PDB entry 4OAH | X-ray diffraction, 2.00 A resolution | chains A and C

Chain A (and C):
Protein: Mitochondrial dynamic protein MID51
Source organism: Mus musculus
Notes: fragment: Cytosolic domain; chain C of this document is another copy of the same molecule, construct and numbering; everything in this record applies to it too
Reference sequence: Q8BGV8 (MID51_MOUSE); residues 134-463 here = UniProt positions 134-463
Amino-acid sequence (335 residues; numbered 129 to 463; the number before each row is that of its first residue):
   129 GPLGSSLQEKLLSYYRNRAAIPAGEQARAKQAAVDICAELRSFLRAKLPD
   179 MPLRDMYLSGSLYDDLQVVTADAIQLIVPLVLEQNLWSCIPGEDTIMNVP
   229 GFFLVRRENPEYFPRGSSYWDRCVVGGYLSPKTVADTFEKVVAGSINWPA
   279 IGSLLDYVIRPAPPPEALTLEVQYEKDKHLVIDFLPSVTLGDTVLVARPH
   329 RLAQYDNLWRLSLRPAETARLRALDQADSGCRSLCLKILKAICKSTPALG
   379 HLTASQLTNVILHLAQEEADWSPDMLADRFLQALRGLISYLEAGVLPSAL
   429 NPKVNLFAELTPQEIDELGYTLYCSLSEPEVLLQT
Not modelled in the structure: 129-133 (chain C: 129-133, 291-293)
Differences from the reference sequence: expression tag (129-133); engineered mutation A201 (His in Q8BGV8)
Curated features (UniProtKB/Swiss-Prot):
  - region (Important for interaction with DNM1L): A160 to R169, R234 to R243
  - binding site (ADP): S187, S189, S340, R342, K368
  - mutagenesis: S189 (S189A: Abolishes ADP binding), R234 to N237 (Abolishes interaction with DNM1L), E239 to R243 (Impairs interaction with DNM1L), V253 to G255 (Impairs interaction with DNM1L), K368 (K368A: Mildly reduces affinity for ADP)
From the paper describing this entry:
  - binding site for sulfate ion: R169

Chain A / chain C interface:
Contacting residue pairs (43):
  L172(A) - R182(C)  hydrogen bond (backbone-side chain)
  R173(A) - R182(C)
  R173(A) - Y185(C)
  K175(A) - R182(C)  hydrogen bond (backbone-side chain)
  L176(A) - R182(C)  hydrogen bond (backbone-side chain)
  P177(A) - T317(C)
  P177(A) - G319(C)
  D178(A) - V209(C)
  D178(A) - L210(C)
  M179(A) - R182(C)
  M179(A) - V209(C)
  P180(A) - V209(C)
  L181(A) - R182(C)  hydrogen bond (backbone-side chain)
  R182(A) - L172(C)  hydrogen bond (side chain-backbone)
  R182(A) - L176(C)  hydrogen bond (side chain-backbone)
  R182(A) - M179(C)  hydrogen bond (side chain-backbone)
  R182(A) - L181(C)  hydrogen bond (side chain-backbone)
  R182(A) - D183(C)
  D183(A) - R169(C)
  D183(A) - D183(C)  hydrogen bond (backbone-side chain)
  Y185(A) - R173(C)
  V209(A) - P177(C)
  V209(A) - M179(C)
  V209(A) - P180(C)  hydrophobic
  L210(A) - P177(C)
  L210(A) - D178(C)
  E211(A) - D178(C)
  Q212(A) - D178(C)  hydrogen bond (backbone-backbone)
  Q212(A) - R250(C)  hydrogen bond
  Y240(A) - P242(C)
  F241(A) - R243(C)
  F241(A) - G244(C)
  F241(A) - S245(C)
  P242(A) - Y240(C)  hydrophobic
  P242(A) - F241(C)  hydrophobic
  G244(A) - N213(C)  hydrogen bond (backbone-side chain)
  G244(A) - F241(C)
  S245(A) - E211(C)
  S245(A) - L214(C)
  S245(A) - F241(C)
  S245(A) - S245(C)
  T317(A) - P177(C)
  G319(A) - P177(C)
Interface residues without a listed pair, chain A (26 interface residues in all): R169, L214, R243
Interface residues without a listed pair, chain C (28 interface residues in all): Q212, Y247

Summary:
26 residues of chain A and 28 residues of chain C are in contact; the contacts include 12 hydrogen bonds.
Polar pairs include L172(A)-R182(C), K175(A)-R182(C) and L176(A)-R182(C). Curated annotation (UniProt) lists 5
ADP-binding residues and 14 mutagenesis sites on chain A. The paper reports a binding site for sulfate ion at
R169(A).
Both chains are Mitochondrial dynamic protein MID51 (Mus musculus). Entry 4OAH (Crystal structure of the
cytosolic domain of mouse MiD51 H201A mutant) was determined by X-ray diffraction together with 4OAF and 4OAI
from the same study.
